PDB entry 8K5P | electron microscopy, 2.80 A resolution | chains B and N of the 18 polymer chains in the assembly

[Chain B]
Name: DNA-directed RNA polymerase II subunit RPB2
From: Saccharomyces cerevisiae S288C
Notes: EC 2.7.7.6
Reference sequence: P08518 (RPB2_YEAST); residue numbers follow UniProt; this construct covers 1-1224
Sequence (1259 residues; numbered 1 to 1259; the number before each row is that of its first residue):
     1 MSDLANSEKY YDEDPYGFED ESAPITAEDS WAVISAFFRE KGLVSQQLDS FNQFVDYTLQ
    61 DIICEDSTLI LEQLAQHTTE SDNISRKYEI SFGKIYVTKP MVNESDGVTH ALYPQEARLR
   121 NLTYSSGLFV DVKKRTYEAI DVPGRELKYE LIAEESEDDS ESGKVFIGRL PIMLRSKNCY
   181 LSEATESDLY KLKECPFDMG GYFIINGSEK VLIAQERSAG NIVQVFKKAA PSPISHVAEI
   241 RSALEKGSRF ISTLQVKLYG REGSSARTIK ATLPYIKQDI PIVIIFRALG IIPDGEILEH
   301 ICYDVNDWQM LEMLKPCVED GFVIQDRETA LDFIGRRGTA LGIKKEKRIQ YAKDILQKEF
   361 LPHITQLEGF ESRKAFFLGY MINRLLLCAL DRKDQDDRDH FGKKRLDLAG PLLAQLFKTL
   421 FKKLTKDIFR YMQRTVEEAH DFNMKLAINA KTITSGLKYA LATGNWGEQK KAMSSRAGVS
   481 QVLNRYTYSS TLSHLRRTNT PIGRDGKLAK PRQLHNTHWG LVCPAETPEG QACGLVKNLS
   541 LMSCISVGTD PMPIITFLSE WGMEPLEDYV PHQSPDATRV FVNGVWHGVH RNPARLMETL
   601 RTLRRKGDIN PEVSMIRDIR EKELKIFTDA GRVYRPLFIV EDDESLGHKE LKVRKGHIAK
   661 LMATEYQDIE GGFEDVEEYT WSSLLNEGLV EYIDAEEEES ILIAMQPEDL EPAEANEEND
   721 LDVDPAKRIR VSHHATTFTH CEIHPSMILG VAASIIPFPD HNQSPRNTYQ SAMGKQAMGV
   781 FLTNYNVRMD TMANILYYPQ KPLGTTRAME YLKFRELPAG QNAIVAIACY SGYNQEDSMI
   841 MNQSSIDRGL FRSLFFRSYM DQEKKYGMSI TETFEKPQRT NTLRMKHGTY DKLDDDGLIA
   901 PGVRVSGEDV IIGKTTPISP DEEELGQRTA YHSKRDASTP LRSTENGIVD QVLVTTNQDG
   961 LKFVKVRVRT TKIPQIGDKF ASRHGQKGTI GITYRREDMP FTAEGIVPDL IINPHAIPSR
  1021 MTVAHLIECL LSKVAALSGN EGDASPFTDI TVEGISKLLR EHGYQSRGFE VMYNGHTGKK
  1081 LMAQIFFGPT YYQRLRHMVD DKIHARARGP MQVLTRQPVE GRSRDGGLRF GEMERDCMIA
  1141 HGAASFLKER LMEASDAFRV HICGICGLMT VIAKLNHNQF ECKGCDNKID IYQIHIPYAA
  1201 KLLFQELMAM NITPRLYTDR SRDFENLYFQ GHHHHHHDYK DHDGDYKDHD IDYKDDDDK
Disordered / not traced: 1-17, 73-84, 138-162, 504-506, 920-929, 1225-1259
Construct notes: expression tag (1225-1259)
Metal / ion sites: Zn2+: Cys1163, Cys1166, Cys1182, Cys1185

[Chain N]
Molecule: 48-nt DNA strand
Sequence (48 nucleotides; each row starts with the number of its first residue; numbers below 1 keep their minus sign (DG-26 is residue -26)):
   -26 GCGTGTCTAG CACAGGATCG AGAGGTAATT CTGCTTATCG GTAGAGTG
Disordered / not traced: -26 to -17

[Interface between chain B and chain N]
Residue-residue contacts - 15 pairs, chain B then chain N:
  Ser218(B) with DA0(N), hydrogen bond to the base
  Arg249(B) with DG-2(N), base contact; DT-1(N), hydrogen bond to the base
  Phe250(B) with DG-2(N), hydrogen bond to the base
  Ile251(B) with DG-2(N), hydrogen bond to the base
  Tyr275(B) with DA-4(N), sugar contact; DG-3(N), hydrogen bond to the base
  Lys470(B) with DT-9(N), base contact; DC-8(N), base contact
  Lys471(B) with DT-9(N), base contact
  Pro501(B) with DA1(N), base contact
  Ile502(B) with DA1(N), sugar contact
  Lys507(B) with DT2(N), base contact; DT3(N), sugar contact
  Leu508(B) with DT2(N), phosphate contact
Also at the interface, not in a pair above, chain B (13 interface residues in all): Arg398, Ser474

[Overview]
Chain B and chain N form an interface of 13 and 10 residues respectively; the contacts include 5 hydrogen
bonds. Among the polar pairs are Ser218(B)-DA0(N), Arg249(B)-DT-1(N) and Phe250(B)-DG-2(N). Cys1163(B),
Cys1166(B), Cys1182(B) and Cys1185(B) coordinate Zn2+.
Chain B is DNA-directed RNA polymerase II subunit RPB2 (Saccharomyces cerevisiae S288C) and chain N is a 48-nt
DNA strand; the structure, Cryo-EM structure of yeast Rat1-bound Pol II pre-termination transcription complex
2 (Pol II Rat1-PTTC2), was determined by electron microscopy, deposited together with 8JCH.
